Entry 7FID (electron microscopy, 2.44 A resolution); this record covers chains C and S of the 7 polymer chains in the assembly.

[Chain C]
Name: Lon protease
Organism: Meiothermus taiwanensis
Notes: EC 3.4.21.53
Reference sequence: A0A059VAZ3 (A0A059VAZ3_9DEIN); residues 1-793 here = UniProt positions 1-793
Sequence (806 residues; numbered 1 to 806; the number before each row is that of its first residue):
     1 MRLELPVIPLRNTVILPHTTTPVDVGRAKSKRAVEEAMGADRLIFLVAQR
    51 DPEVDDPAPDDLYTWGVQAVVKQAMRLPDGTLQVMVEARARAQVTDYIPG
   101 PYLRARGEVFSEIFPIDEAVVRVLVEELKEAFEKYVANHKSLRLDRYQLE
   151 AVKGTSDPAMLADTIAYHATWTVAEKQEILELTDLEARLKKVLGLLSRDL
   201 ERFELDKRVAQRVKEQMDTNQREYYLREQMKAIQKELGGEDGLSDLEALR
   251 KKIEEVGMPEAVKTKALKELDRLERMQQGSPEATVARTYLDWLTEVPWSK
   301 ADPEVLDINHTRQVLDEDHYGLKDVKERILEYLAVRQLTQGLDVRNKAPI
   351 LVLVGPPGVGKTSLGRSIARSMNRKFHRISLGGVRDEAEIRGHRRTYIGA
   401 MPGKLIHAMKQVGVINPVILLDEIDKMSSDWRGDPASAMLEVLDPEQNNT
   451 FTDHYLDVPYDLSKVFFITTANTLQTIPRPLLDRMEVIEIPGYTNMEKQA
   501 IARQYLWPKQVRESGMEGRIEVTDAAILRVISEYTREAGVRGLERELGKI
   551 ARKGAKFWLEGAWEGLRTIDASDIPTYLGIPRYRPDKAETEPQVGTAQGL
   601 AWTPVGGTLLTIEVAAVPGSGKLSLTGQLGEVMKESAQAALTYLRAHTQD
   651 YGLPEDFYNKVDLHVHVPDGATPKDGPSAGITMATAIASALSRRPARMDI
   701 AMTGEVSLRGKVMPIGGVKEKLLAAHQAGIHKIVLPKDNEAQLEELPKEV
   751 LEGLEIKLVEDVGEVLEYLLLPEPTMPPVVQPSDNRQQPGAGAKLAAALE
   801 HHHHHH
Disordered / not traced: 1, 781-806
Sequence notes: expression tag (794-806)
Residues lining bound ligands:
  - ATP-gamma-S (AGS; phosphothiophosphoric acid-adenylate ester), molecule 1: D318, H319, Y320, P357, G358, V359, G360, K361, T362, S363, E423, N472, Y493, I501, Y505, L506, V540, R541, E544
  - ATP-gamma-S (AGS), molecule 2: E446, P480, R484
Reported in the primary citation:
  - catalytic residues: S678 (citing earlier work)

[Chain S]
Name: unknown endogenous substrate
Organism: Meiothermus taiwanensis
Sequence (22 residues; each row starts with the number of its first residue; X marks 22 residues of unknown identity (built as UNK)):
     1 XXXXXXXXXXXXXXXXXXXXXX

[Interface between chain C and chain S]
Chain C residues in contact with chain S, 5 residues: T396, Y397, I398, W431, R432

[In short]
Chain C and chain S make no direct contact in this assembly. Bound to chain C: ATP-gamma-S. From the paper:
the catalytic residue S678(C).
Chain C is Lon protease and chain S is unknown endogenous substrate, both from Meiothermus taiwanensis; the
structure, Processive cleavage of substrate at individual proteolytic active sites of the Lon proteasecomplex
(conformation 1), was determined by electron microscopy, deposited together with 7EV4, 7EV6, 7FIE and 7FIZ.
